PDB entry 7CNR | X-ray diffraction, 3.39 A resolution | chains A and C of the 4 polymer chains in the assembly

Chain A (and C):
Name: DUF521 domain-containing protein
Organism: Thermococcus kodakarensis (strain ATCC BAA-918 / JCM 12380 / KOD1)
Notes: chain C of this document is another copy of the same molecule, construct and numbering; everything in this record applies to it too
UniProt: Q5JGJ6 (Q5JGJ6_THEKO); residue numbers follow UniProt; this construct covers 1-386
Sequence (386 residues; row label = number of the first residue in the row):
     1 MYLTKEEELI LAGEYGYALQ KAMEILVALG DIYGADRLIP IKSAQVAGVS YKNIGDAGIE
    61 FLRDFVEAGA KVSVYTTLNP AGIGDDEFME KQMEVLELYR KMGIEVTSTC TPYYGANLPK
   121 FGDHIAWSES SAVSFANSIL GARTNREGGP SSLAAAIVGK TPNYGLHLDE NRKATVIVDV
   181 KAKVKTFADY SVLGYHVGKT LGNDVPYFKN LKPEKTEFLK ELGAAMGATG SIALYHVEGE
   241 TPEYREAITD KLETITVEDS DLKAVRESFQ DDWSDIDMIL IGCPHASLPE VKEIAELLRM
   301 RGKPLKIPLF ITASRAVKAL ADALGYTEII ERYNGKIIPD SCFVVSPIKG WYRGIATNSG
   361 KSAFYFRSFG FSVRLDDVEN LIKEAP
Bound ions: 3Fe-4S cluster Fe near C110 (its only coordinating residue here)
Residues lining bound ligands: 3Fe-4S cluster (F3S): P80, C110, E129, S131, G282, C283, P284, H285, T312, C342, V344, K361
Curated features (UniProtKB/Swiss-Prot):
  - binding site ((R)-5-phosphomevalonate): G48, V49, S50, N53, R63, N79, P80, E129, S130, K361
  - binding site ([4Fe-4S] cluster): C110, C283, C342
From the paper describing this entry:
  - 3Fe-4S cluster coordination: C110, C283, C342

Interface between chain A and chain C:
Contacting residue pairs (53):
  K42(A) - P213(C)  hydrogen bond (side chain-backbone)
  K42(A) - E214(C)
  Y75(A) - L288(C)
  E105(A) - K292(C)  salt bridge
  E105(A) - L324(C)
  E105(A) - Y326(C)  hydrogen bond
  V106(A) - L324(C)
  T107(A) - L324(C)
  Y113(A) - L118(C)
  Y114(A) - G115(C)
  G115(A) - Y114(C)
  G115(A) - G115(C)
  G115(A) - L288(C)
  A116(A) - L288(C)
  A116(A) - L320(C)  hydrophobic
  L118(A) - Y113(C)
  L118(A) - L118(C)  hydrophobic
  K120(A) - I139(C)
  K120(A) - T216(C)
  K120(A) - L219(C)
  K120(A) - E240(C)  salt bridge
  F121(A) - E240(C)
  F121(A) - T241(C)
  F121(A) - P242(C)  hydrophobic
  D123(A) - T216(C)
  I139(A) - K120(C)
  P213(A) - K42(C)  hydrogen bond (backbone-side chain)
  E214(A) - K42(C)  hydrogen bond (backbone-side chain)
  T216(A) - K120(C)
  T216(A) - D123(C)
  L219(A) - K120(C)
  E240(A) - K42(C)  salt bridge
  E240(A) - K120(C)  salt bridge
  E240(A) - F121(C)
  T241(A) - F121(C)
  P242(A) - F121(C)  hydrophobic
  E246(A) - R245(C)
  E246(A) - E246(C)
  L288(A) - Y75(C)
  L288(A) - E105(C)
  P289(A) - Y75(C)  hydrophobic
  K292(A) - Y75(C)
  K292(A) - E105(C)  salt bridge
  R315(A) - A323(C)
  A316(A) - L320(C)  hydrophobic
  A319(A) - A319(C)  hydrophobic
  L320(A) - G115(C)
  L320(A) - A116(C)  hydrophobic
  L320(A) - A316(C)  hydrophobic
  A323(A) - R315(C)
  L324(A) - E105(C)
  L324(A) - V106(C)
  Y326(A) - E105(C)  hydrogen bond
Interface residues without a listed pair, chain A (35 interface residues in all): K215, G239, R245
Interface residues without a listed pair, chain C (36 interface residues in all): G103, T107, D169, P289, V317

Overview:
35 residues of chain A face 36 of chain C across their interface, with 5 hydrogen bonds and 5 salt bridges.
Polar contacts include E105(A)-K292(C), K120(A)-E240(C) and E240(A)-K42(C). Chain A binds 3Fe-4S cluster.
UniProt lists 10 (R)-5-phosphomevalonate-binding residues and 3 [4Fe-4S] cluster-binding residues on chain A.
The paper reports 3Fe-4S cluster coordination by C110(A), C283(A) and C342(A).
Both chains are DUF521 domain-containing protein (Thermococcus kodakarensis (strain ATCC BAA-918 / JCM 12380 /
KOD1)). Entry 7CNR (Crystal structure of Thermococcus kodakaraensis aconitase X (apo-form)) was determined by
X-ray diffraction, deposited together with 7CNP, 7CNQ, 7CNS and 7D2R.
